Entry 1T2I (X-ray diffraction, 1.10 A resolution); this record covers chain A.

# Chain A
Molecule: Guanyl-specific ribonuclease Sa
Source organism: Streptomyces aureofaciens
Notes: EC 3.1.27.3
Reference sequence: P05798 (RNSA_STRAU); numbering as in UniProt (aligned over 1-96)
Amino-acid sequence (96 residues; each row starts with the number of its first residue):
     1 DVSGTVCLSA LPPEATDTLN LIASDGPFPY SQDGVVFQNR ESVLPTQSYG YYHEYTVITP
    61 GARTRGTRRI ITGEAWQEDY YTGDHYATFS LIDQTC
Construct notes: engineered mutation W76 (Thr in P05798)
Disulfides: C7-C96
Reported in the primary citation:
  - mutagenesis - Y52W (2.9 kcal/mol), Y55W (2.1 kcal/mol), Y81W (0.4 kcal/mol): decreased stability
  - conformationally variable residues (side-chain flip): W76, C96

# Overview
From the paper: Y52W, Y55W and Y81W reduce stability; conformational variability at W76 and C96.
Chain A is Guanyl-specific ribonuclease Sa (Streptomyces aureofaciens); the structure, T76W mutant of RNase Sa
from Streptomyces aureofaciens, was determined by X-ray diffraction, deposited together with 1T2H.
